PDB entry 8OPI | X-ray diffraction, 1.83 A resolution | chains A and B

# Chain A
Molecule: VHH Z70 mutant 1
From: Lama glama
Notes: antibody fragment or engineered binder
Chain sequence (129 residues; row label = number of the first residue in the row; numbers below 1 keep their minus sign (Gly-1 is residue -1)):
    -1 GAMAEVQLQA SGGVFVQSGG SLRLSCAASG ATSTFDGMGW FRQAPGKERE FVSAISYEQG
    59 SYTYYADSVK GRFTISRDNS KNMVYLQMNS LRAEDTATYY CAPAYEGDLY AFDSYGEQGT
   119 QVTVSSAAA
Unresolved in the structure: -1 to 7, 112-115, 125-127
Disulfide bonds: Cys24-Cys99

# Chain B
Molecule: PHF6 Tau peptide
Chain sequence (14 residues; each row starts with the number of its first residue):
   301 PGGGSVQIVY KPKK
Unresolved in the structure: 301-303, 314

# Chain A / chain B interface
Residue-residue contacts (20):
  Phe39(A) - Val309(B)  hydrophobic
  Arg47(A) - Gln307(B)
  Phe49(A) - Val309(B)
  Phe49(A) - Tyr310(B)
  Phe49(A) - Lys311(B)
  Phe49(A) - Pro312(B)
  Tyr62(A) - Lys311(B)
  Tyr63(A) - Pro312(B)
  Glu104(A) - Lys311(B)
  Gly105(A) - Lys311(B)
  Asp106(A) - Val309(B)
  Asp106(A) - Tyr310(B)
  Asp106(A) - Lys311(B)  hydrogen bond (side chain-backbone)
  Leu107(A) - Gln307(B)
  Leu107(A) - Ile308(B)
  Leu107(A) - Val309(B)  hydrogen bond (backbone-backbone)
  Tyr108(A) - Gln307(B)
  Tyr108(A) - Ile308(B)  hydrophobic
  Ala109(A) - Val306(B)
  Ala109(A) - Gln307(B)  hydrogen bond (backbone-backbone)
Interface residues without a listed pair, chain A (14 interface residues in all): Glu48, Ala64, Phe110
Interface residues without a listed pair, chain B (8 interface residues in all): Ser305

# Overview
14 residues of chain A and 8 residues of chain B are in contact; the contacts include 3 hydrogen bonds. Among
the polar pairs are Asp106(A)-Lys311(B), Leu107(A)-Val309(B) and Ala109(A)-Gln307(B).
Here chain A is VHH Z70 mutant 1 (Lama glama) and chain B is PHF6 Tau peptide. Entry 8OPI (VHH Z70 mutant 1 in
interaction with PHF6 Tau peptide) was determined by X-ray diffraction, deposited together with 8PII and 8OP0.
